PDB entry 6OAB | electron microscopy, 3.60 A resolution | chains A and H of the 6 polymer chains in the assembly

== Chain A ==
Name: Cell division control protein 48
Organism: Saccharomyces cerevisiae
Notes: EC 3.6.4.6
UniProt: P25694 (CDC48_YEAST); numbering as in UniProt (aligned over 1-835)
Amino-acid sequence (835 residues; row label = number of the first residue in the row):
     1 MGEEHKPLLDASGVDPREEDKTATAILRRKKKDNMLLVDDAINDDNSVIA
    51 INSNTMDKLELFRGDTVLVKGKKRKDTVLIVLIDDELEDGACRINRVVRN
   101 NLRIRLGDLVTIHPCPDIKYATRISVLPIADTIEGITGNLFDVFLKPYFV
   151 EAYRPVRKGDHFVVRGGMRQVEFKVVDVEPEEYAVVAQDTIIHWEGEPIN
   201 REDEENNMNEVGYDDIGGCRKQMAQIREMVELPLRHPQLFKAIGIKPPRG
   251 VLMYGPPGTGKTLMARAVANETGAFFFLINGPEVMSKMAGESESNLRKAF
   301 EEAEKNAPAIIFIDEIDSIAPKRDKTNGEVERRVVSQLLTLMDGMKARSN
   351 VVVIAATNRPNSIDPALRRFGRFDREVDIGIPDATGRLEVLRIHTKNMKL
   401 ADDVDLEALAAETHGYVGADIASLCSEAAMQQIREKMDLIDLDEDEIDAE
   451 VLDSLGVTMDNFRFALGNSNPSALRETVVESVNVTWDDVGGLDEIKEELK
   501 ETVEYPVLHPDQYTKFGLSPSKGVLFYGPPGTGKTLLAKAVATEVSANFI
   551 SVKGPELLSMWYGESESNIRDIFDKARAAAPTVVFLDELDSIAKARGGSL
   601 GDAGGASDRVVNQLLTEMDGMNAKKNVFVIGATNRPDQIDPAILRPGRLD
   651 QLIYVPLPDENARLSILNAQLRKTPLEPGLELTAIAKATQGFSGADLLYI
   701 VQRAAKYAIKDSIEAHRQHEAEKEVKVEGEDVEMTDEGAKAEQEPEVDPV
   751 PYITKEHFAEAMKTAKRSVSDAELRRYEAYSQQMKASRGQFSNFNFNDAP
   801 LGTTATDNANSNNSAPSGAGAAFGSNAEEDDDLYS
Disordered / not traced: 1-208, 438-453, 718-835
Residues lining bound ligands:
  - ADP (adenosine-5'-diphosphate): Asp-488, Val-489, Gly-490, Gly-531, Thr-532, Gly-533, Lys-534, Thr-535, Leu-536, Leu-537, Asn-634, Ile-666, Gln-670, Gly-694, Ala-695, Leu-698
  - ADP / beryllium trifluoride: Asp-215, Ile-216, Gly-258, Thr-259, Gly-260, Lys-261, Thr-262, Leu-263, Asp-314, Glu-315, Val-390, Gly-418, Ala-419, Ala-422
  - beryllium trifluoride (BEF): Lys-534, Thr-535, Asp-587, Glu-588, Ala-632, Asn-634
Curated features (UniProtKB/Swiss-Prot):
  - binding site (ATP): Pro-257 to Leu-263, Asn-358, His-394, Gly-531 to Leu-536
  - modified residue: Ser-472 (Phosphoserine), Ser-519 (Phosphoserine), Thr-735 (Phosphothreonine), Ser-770 (Phosphoserine)
  - cross-link (Glycyl lysine isopeptide (Lys-Gly)): Lys-305 (interchain with G-Cter in ubiquitin), Lys-322 (interchain with G-Cter in ubiquitin), Lys-346 (interchain with G-Cter in ubiquitin), Lys-522 (interchain with G-Cter in ubiquitin), Lys-539 (interchain with G-Cter in ubiquitin), Lys-594 (interchain with G-Cter in ubiquitin), Lys-673 (interchain with G-Cter in ubiquitin)
  - mutagenesis: Lys-261 (K261A: Moderate reduction in growth rate; K261T: Probable loss of ATP binding. Complete loss of catalytic activity), Glu-315 (E315A: Moderate reduction in growth rate; E315D: Severe loss of catalytic activity without affecting cooperativity between the 2 ATP-binding regions. Slight reduction in growth rate ...), Asn-358 (N358A: Slight reduction in growth rate. Restores cell growth; when associated with Q-315), Arg-369 (R369A: No effect on growth rate. Restores cell growth; when associated with Q-315), Pro-471 (P471A/S: Restores cell growth; when associated with Q-315), Arg-475 (R475H: Restores cell growth; when associated with Q-315), Lys-534 (K534A/T: Severe loss of catalytic activity. Lethal), Glu-588 (E588D: Moderate reduction in growth rate; E588Q: Lethal), Arg-645 (R645A: Lethal)

== Chain H ==
Name: poly(alanine) substrate
Organism: Saccharomyces cerevisiae
Amino-acid sequence (24 residues; row label = number of the first residue in the row):
     1 AAAAAAAAAAAAAAAAAAAAAAAA

== Interface between chain A and chain H ==
Residue-residue contacts (8; chain A residue first):
  Met-560(A) / Ala-10(H)
  Trp-561(A) / Ala-10(H)
  Tyr-562(A) / Ala-10(H)
  Tyr-562(A) / Ala-11(H)  hydrophobic
  Ala-603(A) / Ala-8(H)
  Gly-604(A) / Ala-7(H)
  Gly-604(A) / Ala-8(H)
  Ser-607(A) / Ala-10(H)
Other interface residues (no listed pair), chain A (7 interface residues in all): Asp-602
Other interface residues (no listed pair), chain H (5 interface residues in all): Ala-12

== Overview ==
7 residues of chain A and 5 residues of chain H are in contact. Chain A binds ADP / beryllium trifluoride, ADP
and beryllium trifluoride. Curated annotation (UniProt) lists 15 ATP-binding residues and 9 mutagenesis sites
on chain A.
Chain A is Cell division control protein 48 and chain H is poly(alanine) substrate, both from Saccharomyces
cerevisiae; the structure, Cdc48-Npl4 complex processing poly-ubiquitinated substrate in the presence of
ADP-BeFx, state 2, was determined by electron microscopy.
